4A5N - chains A and B; structure by X-ray diffraction, 1.81 A resolution.

# Chain A (and B)
Protein: Uncharacterized hth-type transcriptional regulator yybr
Organism: Bacillus subtilis
Notes: chain B of this document is another copy of the same molecule, construct and numbering; everything in this record applies to it too
UniProt: P37486 (YYBR_BACSU); residue numbers follow UniProt; this construct covers 1-125
Sequence (131 residues; each row starts with the number of its first residue):
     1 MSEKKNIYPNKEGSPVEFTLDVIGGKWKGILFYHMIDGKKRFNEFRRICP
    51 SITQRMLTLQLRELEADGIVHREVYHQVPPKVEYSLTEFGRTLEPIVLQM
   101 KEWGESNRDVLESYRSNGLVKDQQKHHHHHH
Unresolved in the structure: 1-12, 117-131 (chain B: 1-12, 118-131)
Differences from the reference sequence: engineered mutation Ser-14 (Cys in P37486); expression tag (126-131)

# How chain A and chain B interact
Residue-residue contacts - 84 pairs, chain A then chain B:
  Gly-13(A) / Arg-108(B)  hydrogen bond (backbone-side chain)
  Ser-14(A) / Ile-30(B)
  Ser-14(A) / Arg-108(B)
  Pro-15(A) / Met-100(B)
  Pro-15(A) / Lys-101(B)
  Pro-15(A) / Gly-104(B)
  Pro-15(A) / Glu-105(B)
  Val-16(A) / Gly-29(B)
  Val-16(A) / Met-100(B)  hydrophobic
  Val-16(A) / Lys-101(B)
  Glu-17(A) / Gly-25(B)
  Glu-17(A) / Lys-26(B)
  Glu-17(A) / Trp-27(B)  hydrogen bond (side chain-backbone)
  Glu-17(A) / Lys-28(B)
  Glu-17(A) / Gly-29(B)  hydrogen bond (side chain-backbone)
  Glu-17(A) / Ile-30(B)  hydrogen bond (side chain-backbone)
  Phe-18(A) / Gly-104(B)
  Phe-18(A) / Arg-108(B)
  Phe-18(A) / Leu-111(B)  hydrophobic
  Phe-18(A) / Glu-112(B)
  Phe-18(A) / Arg-115(B)
  Thr-19(A) / Met-100(B)  hydrogen bond (side chain-backbone)
  Thr-19(A) / Trp-103(B)
  Thr-19(A) / Gly-104(B)  hydrogen bond (side chain-backbone)
  Leu-20(A) / Leu-20(B)  hydrophobic
  Leu-20(A) / Ile-23(B)
  Leu-20(A) / Met-100(B)  hydrophobic
  Val-22(A) / Leu-111(B)  hydrophobic
  Val-22(A) / Arg-115(B)
  Ile-23(A) / Leu-20(B)
  Gly-25(A) / Glu-17(B)
  Gly-25(A) / Leu-20(B)
  Lys-26(A) / Glu-17(B)
  Trp-27(A) / Glu-17(B)  hydrogen bond (backbone-side chain)
  Lys-28(A) / Glu-17(B)
  Gly-29(A) / Val-16(B)
  Gly-29(A) / Glu-17(B)  hydrogen bond (backbone-side chain)
  Ile-30(A) / Ser-14(B)
  Ile-30(A) / Glu-17(B)  hydrogen bond (backbone-side chain)
  Ala-66(A) / Tyr-114(B)
  Ala-66(A) / Arg-115(B)
  Asp-67(A) / Leu-111(B)
  Asp-67(A) / Tyr-114(B)
  Asp-67(A) / Arg-115(B)  salt bridge
  Gly-68(A) / Tyr-114(B)
  Phe-89(A) / Trp-103(B)  hydrophobic
  Phe-89(A) / Asn-107(B)
  Phe-89(A) / Val-110(B)  hydrophobic
  Phe-89(A) / Tyr-114(B)  hydrophobic
  Thr-92(A) / Trp-103(B)  hydrogen bond
  Leu-93(A) / Trp-103(B)
  Pro-95(A) / Gln-99(B)
  Ile-96(A) / Gln-99(B)
  Ile-96(A) / Trp-103(B)  hydrophobic
  Val-97(A) / Val-16(B)
  Gln-99(A) / Ile-96(B)
  Gln-99(A) / Gln-99(B)  hydrogen bond
  Met-100(A) / Pro-15(B)
  Met-100(A) / Thr-19(B)  hydrogen bond (backbone-side chain)
  Met-100(A) / Leu-20(B)  hydrophobic
  Met-100(A) / Ile-96(B)
  Lys-101(A) / Pro-15(B)
  Lys-101(A) / Val-16(B)
  Trp-103(A) / Thr-19(B)
  Trp-103(A) / Phe-89(B)  hydrophobic
  Trp-103(A) / Thr-92(B)  hydrogen bond
  Trp-103(A) / Leu-93(B)
  Trp-103(A) / Ile-96(B)  hydrophobic
  Gly-104(A) / Pro-15(B)
  Gly-104(A) / Thr-19(B)  hydrogen bond (backbone-side chain)
  Glu-105(A) / Pro-15(B)
  Asn-107(A) / Phe-89(B)
  Arg-108(A) / Phe-18(B)
  Val-110(A) / Phe-89(B)  hydrophobic
  Leu-111(A) / Phe-18(B)  hydrophobic
  Leu-111(A) / Val-22(B)  hydrophobic
  Leu-111(A) / Asp-67(B)
  Glu-112(A) / Phe-18(B)
  Tyr-114(A) / Ala-66(B)
  Tyr-114(A) / Asp-67(B)
  Tyr-114(A) / Gly-68(B)
  Arg-115(A) / Asp-21(B)  salt bridge
  Arg-115(A) / Val-22(B)
  Arg-115(A) / Asp-67(B)  salt bridge
Other interface residues (no listed pair), chain A (40 interface residues in all): Asp-21, Gly-24
Other interface residues (no listed pair), chain B (38 interface residues in all): Gly-24, Val-97

# Overview
The interface between chain A and chain B involves 40 residues on one side and 38 on the other; the contacts
include 14 hydrogen bonds and 3 salt bridges. Among the polar pairs are Asp-67(A)/Arg-115(B),
Arg-115(A)/Asp-21(B) and Gly-13(A)/Arg-108(B).
Chain A and chain B are both Uncharacterized hth-type transcriptional regulator yybr (Bacillus subtilis); the
structure, Redoxregulator HypR in its reduced form, was determined by X-ray diffraction (same publication as
4A5M).
